PDB entry 2HAN | X-ray diffraction, 1.95 A resolution | chains C and A of the 4 polymer chains in the assembly

Chain C:
Molecule: 20-nt DNA strand
Sequence (20 nucleotides; numbered 1 to 20; the number before each row is that of its first residue):
     1 CAAGGGTTCA ATGCACTTGT

Chain A:
Molecule: Protein ultraspiracle
Organism: Drosophila melanogaster
Notes: fragment: Ultraspiracle DNA binding domain
Reference sequence: P20153 (USP_DROME); residues -3 to 82 here correspond to UniProt positions 94-179 (UniProt number = residue number + 97)
Sequence (93 residues; row label = number of the first residue in the row; numbers below 1 keep their minus sign (Gly-5 is residue -5)):
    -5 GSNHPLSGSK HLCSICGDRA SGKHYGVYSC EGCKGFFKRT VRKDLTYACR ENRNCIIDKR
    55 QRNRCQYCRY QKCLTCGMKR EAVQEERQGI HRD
Unresolved in the structure: -5 to 3, 82-87
Sequence notes: cloning artifact (-5 to -4, 83-87)
UniProt features mapped onto this chain:
  - DNA-binding region: Cys7 to Met72 (Nuclear receptor)
  - zinc finger (NR C4-type): Cys7 to Cys27, Cys43 to Cys67
Bound ions: Zn2+ site 1: Cys7, Cys10, Cys24, Cys27; Zn2+ site 2: Cys43, Cys49, Cys59, Cys62

Chain C / chain A interface:
Pairs across the interface - 20 pairs, chain C then chain A:
  DG4(C) with Gly16(A), phosphate contact; Lys17(A), hydrogen bond to the phosphate
  DG5(C) with His18(A), phosphate contact; Tyr19(A), hydrogen bond to the phosphate; Ala76(A), sugar contact; Gln78(A), phosphate contact; Arg81(A), base contact
  DG6(C) with Tyr19(A), hydrogen bond to the phosphate; Lys28(A), hydrogen bond to the base; Arg36(A), salt bridge to the phosphate; Val77(A), phosphate contact; Gln78(A), hydrogen bond to the phosphate; Arg81(A), hydrogen bond to the sugar
  DT7(C) with Lys28(A), base contact; Lys32(A), base contact; Arg36(A), salt bridge to the phosphate; Glu80(A), phosphate contact; Arg81(A), hydrogen bond to the phosphate
  DT8(C) with Lys32(A), base contact
  DA15(C) with Arg44(A), salt bridge to the phosphate
Also at the interface, not in a pair above, chain A (14 interface residues in all): Glu25

Summary:
Chain C and chain A form an interface of 6 and 14 residues respectively; the contacts include 7 hydrogen bonds
and 3 salt bridges. Polar contacts include DG6(C)-Lys28(A), DG6(C)-Arg81(A) and DG4(C)-Lys17(A). Curated
annotation (UniProt) lists a DNA-binding region on chain A.
Chain C is a 20-nt DNA strand and chain A is Protein ultraspiracle (Drosophila melanogaster); the structure,
Structural basis of heterodimeric ecdysteroid receptor interaction with natural response element hsp27 gene
promoter, was determined by X-ray diffraction.
